PDB entry 2YNO | X-ray diffraction, 1.80 A resolution | chain A

# Chain A
Protein: Coatomer subunit beta'
Source organism: Saccharomyces cerevisiae
Notes: fragment: wd40-repeat domain, residues 1-304
UniProt: P41811 (COPB2_YEAST); numbering as in UniProt (aligned over 1-304)
Chain sequence (310 residues; row label = number of the first residue in the row):
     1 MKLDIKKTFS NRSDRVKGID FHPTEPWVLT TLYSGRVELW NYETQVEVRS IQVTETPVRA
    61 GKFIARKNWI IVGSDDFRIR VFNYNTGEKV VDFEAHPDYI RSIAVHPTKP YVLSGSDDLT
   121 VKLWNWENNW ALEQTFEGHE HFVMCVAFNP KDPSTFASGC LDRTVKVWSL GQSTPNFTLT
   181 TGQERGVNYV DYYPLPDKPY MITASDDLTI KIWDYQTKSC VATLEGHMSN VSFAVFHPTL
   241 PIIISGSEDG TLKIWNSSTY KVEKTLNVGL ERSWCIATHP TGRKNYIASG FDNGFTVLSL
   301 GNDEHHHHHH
Sequence notes: expression tag (305-310)
From the paper describing this entry:
  - mutagenesis - D98A/D117A (K_D_ < 300 uM): abolished binding to RQEIIKTKLL

# Summary
From the paper: D98A/D117A abolish binding to RQEIIKTKLL.
Chain A is Coatomer subunit beta' (Saccharomyces cerevisiae); the structure, yeast betaprime COP 1-304H6, was
determined by X-ray diffraction (same publication as 2YNN and 2YNP).
